4H9R - chains A and C of the 3 polymer chains in the assembly; structure by X-ray diffraction, 2.20 A resolution.

[Chain A]
Protein: Histone H3.3
Organism: Homo sapiens
Reference sequence: P84243 (H33_HUMAN); residues 1-135 here correspond to UniProt positions 2-136 (UniProt number = residue number + 1)
Amino-acid sequence (135 residues; numbered 1 to 135; the number before each row is that of its first residue):
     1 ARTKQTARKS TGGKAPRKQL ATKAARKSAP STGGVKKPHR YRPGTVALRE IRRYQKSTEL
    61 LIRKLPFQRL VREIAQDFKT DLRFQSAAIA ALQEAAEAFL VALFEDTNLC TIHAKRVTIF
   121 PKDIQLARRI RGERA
Disordered / not traced: 1-36, 135
Sequence notes: engineered mutation Ala90 (Gly91 in P84243), Ala96 (Ser97 in P84243), Phe99 (Tyr100 in P84243), Ala102 (Gly103 in P84243), Thr111 (Ala112 in P84243), Phe120 (Met121 in P84243)

[Chain C]
Protein: Death domain-associated protein 6
Organism: Homo sapiens
Reference sequence: Q9UER7 (DAXX_HUMAN); residues 178-389 here = UniProt positions 178-389
Amino-acid sequence (212 residues; row label = number of the first residue in the row):
   178 SPRTRGSRRQ IQRLEQLLAL YVAEIRRLQE KELDLSELDD PDSAYLQAAR LKRKLIRLFG
   238 RLCELKDCSS LTGRVIEQRI PYRGTRYPEV NRRIERLINK PGPDTFPDYG DVLRAVEKAA
   298 ARHSLGLPRQ QLQLMAQDAF RDVGIRLQER RHLDLIYNFG CHLTDDYRPG VDPALSDPVL
   358 ARRLRENRSL AMSRLDEVIS KYAMLQDKSE EG
Disordered / not traced: 178-181, 387-389
Sequence notes: engineered mutation Ala225 (Glu in Q9UER7)

[Chain A / chain C interface]
Pairs across the interface - 129 pairs, chain A then chain C:
  Pro38(A) with Ser246(C)
  His39(A) with Cys245(C); Ser246(C), hydrogen bond (backbone-backbone)
  Arg40(A) with Cys245(C); Leu248(C); Gly250(C)
  Tyr41(A) with Glu192(C), hydrogen bond; Phe236(C), hydrophobic; Leu239(C); Cys240(C), hydrophobic; Lys243(C); Cys245(C)
  Pro43(A) with Glu192(C); Phe236(C), hydrophobic
  Gly44(A) with Glu192(C)
  Thr45(A) with Glu192(C), hydrogen bond (side chain-backbone); Ala196(C)
  Val46(A) with Leu195(C), hydrophobic; Val199(C), hydrophobic
  Leu48(A) with Thr249(C)
  Ile51(A) with Leu232(C), hydrophobic; Ile233(C); Thr249(C)
  Arg52(A) with Thr249(C), hydrogen bond (side chain-backbone); Gly250(C); Arg251(C); Asn335(C), hydrogen bond
  Arg53(A) with Asn335(C); Phe336(C), hydrogen bond (side chain-backbone); Gly337(C); Cys338(C); His339(C); Asp342(C), salt bridge
  Tyr54(A) with Val199(C); Ile202(C), hydrophobic; Lys229(C); Leu232(C), hydrophobic; Ile233(C), hydrophobic
  Gln55(A) with Ile233(C); Thr249(C), hydrogen bond; Arg251(C), hydrogen bond
  Lys56(A) with Arg251(C); Asp331(C), salt bridge; Asn335(C)
  Ser57(A) with Lys229(C)
  Thr58(A) with Arg230(C)
  Glu59(A) with Arg251(C), salt bridge; Pro280(C)
  Lys64(A) with Tyr222(C); Leu223(C); Ala226(C)
  Leu65(A) with Pro218(C), hydrophobic; Leu223(C), hydrophobic
  Gln68(A) with Glu214(C), hydrogen bond (side chain-backbone); Leu215(C), hydrogen bond (side chain-backbone); Asp216(C); Asp217(C), hydrogen bond (side chain-backbone); Ser220(C), hydrogen bond; Tyr222(C); Leu223(C)
  Arg69(A) with Leu215(C); Asp216(C), salt bridge
  Arg72(A) with Leu212(C), hydrogen bond (side chain-backbone); Leu215(C); Asp216(C)
  Ala75(A) with Leu212(C), hydrophobic
  Gln76(A) with Leu212(C)
  Thr80(A) with Leu212(C)
  Arg83(A) with Glu209(C), salt bridge; Leu210(C); Asp211(C)
  Phe84(A) with Lys208(C); Glu209(C); Leu210(C), hydrogen bond (backbone-backbone); Leu215(C), hydrophobic
  Gln85(A) with Lys208(C); Leu340(C)
  Ser86(A) with Leu205(C); Gln206(C); Lys208(C), hydrogen bond (backbone-backbone); Leu210(C); Ala221(C); Tyr222(C), hydrogen bond (side chain-backbone)
  Ala87(A) with Gln206(C), hydrogen bond (backbone-backbone); Cys338(C), hydrophobic; Leu340(C), hydrophobic
  Ile89(A) with Leu215(C), hydrophobic; Tyr222(C), hydrophobic
  Ala90(A) with Tyr222(C)
  Ala91(A) with Phe336(C)
  Gln93(A) with Tyr222(C), hydrogen bond
  Glu94(A) with Leu332(C); Asn335(C); Phe336(C)
  Ala98(A) with Leu332(C), hydrophobic
  Phe99(A) with Leu372(C), hydrophobic
  Val101(A) with Arg328(C)
  Glu105(A) with Phe283(C); Gln325(C), hydrogen bond; Arg328(C), salt bridge
  Asp106(A) with Gln325(C), hydrogen bond
  Asn108(A) with Phe283(C); Pro284(C), hydrogen bond (side chain-backbone); Asp285(C); Phe317(C)
  Leu109(A) with Phe317(C), hydrophobic; Gly321(C); Gln325(C)
  Thr111(A) with Tyr286(C)
  Ile112(A) with Tyr286(C), hydrophobic; Gln314(C); Phe317(C), hydrophobic
  His113(A) with Tyr286(C)
  Arg116(A) with Asp285(C), salt bridge; Gly287(C); Asp288(C), salt bridge
  Phe120(A) with Gln383(C)
  Pro121(A) with Tyr379(C); Gln383(C)
  Lys122(A) with Ala380(C); Gln383(C), hydrogen bond (backbone-side chain); Asp384(C), salt bridge
  Gln125(A) with Ile376(C); Ser377(C); Ala380(C)
  Arg128(A) with Leu372(C); Asp373(C), salt bridge
  Arg131(A) with Gln325(C), hydrogen bond
  Arg134(A) with Met369(C)
Also at the interface, not in a pair above, chain A (60 interface residues in all): Glu50, Lys79, Leu82, Ala95, Ala114, Ile124
Also at the interface, not in a pair above, chain C (71 interface residues in all): Gln193, Glu207, Asp244, Ser247, Leu290

[Summary]
60 residues of chain A face 71 of chain C across their interface, with 23 hydrogen bonds and 10 salt bridges.
Among the polar pairs are Arg53(A)-Asp342(C), Lys56(A)-Asp331(C) and Glu59(A)-Arg251(C).
Here chain A is Histone H3.3 and chain C is Death domain-associated protein 6, both from Homo sapiens. Entry
4H9R (Complex structure 5 of DAXX(E225A)/H3.3(sub5,G90A)/H4) was determined by X-ray diffraction.
